3ZM7 - chain A; structure by X-ray diffraction, 3.30 A resolution.

== Chain A ==
Protein: DNA gyrase subunit B
Source organism: Mycobacterium tuberculosis
Notes: EC 5.99.1.3; fragment: n-terminal atpase region, residues 40-467
Reference sequence: I6WX66 (I6WX66_MYCTU); residues 1-428 here correspond to UniProt positions 40-467 (UniProt number = residue number + 39)
Amino-acid sequence (442 residues; row label = number of the first residue in the row; numbers below 1 keep their minus sign (Met-13 is residue -13)):
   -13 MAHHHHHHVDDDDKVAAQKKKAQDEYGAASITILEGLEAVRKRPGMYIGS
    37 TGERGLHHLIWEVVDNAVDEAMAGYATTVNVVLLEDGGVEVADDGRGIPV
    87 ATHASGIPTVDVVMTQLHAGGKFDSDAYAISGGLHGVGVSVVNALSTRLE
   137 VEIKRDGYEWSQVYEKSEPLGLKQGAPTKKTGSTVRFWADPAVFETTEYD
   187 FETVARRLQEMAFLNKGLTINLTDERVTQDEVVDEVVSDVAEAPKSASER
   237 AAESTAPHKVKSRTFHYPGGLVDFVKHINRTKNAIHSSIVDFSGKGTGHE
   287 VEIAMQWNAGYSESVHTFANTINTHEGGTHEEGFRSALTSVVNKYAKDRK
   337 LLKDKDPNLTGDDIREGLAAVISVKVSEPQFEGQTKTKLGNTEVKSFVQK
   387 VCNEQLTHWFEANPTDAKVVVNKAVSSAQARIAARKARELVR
Disordered / not traced: -13 to 15, 105-122, 214-245, 425-428
Sequence notes: expression tag (-13 to 0)
Ion coordination: Mg2+: Asn52 (together with AMP-PCP)
Residues lining bound ligands: AMP-PCP (ACP; phosphomethylphosphonic acid adenylate ester): Glu48, Asn52, Ala53, Asp55, Glu56, Asp79, Gly83, Ile84, Val99, Val123, Gly124, Val125, Ser169

== Summary ==
Ligands of chain A: AMP-PCP.
Chain A is DNA gyrase subunit B (Mycobacterium tuberculosis); the structure, CRYSTAL STRUCTURE OF THE ATPASE
REGION OF Mycobacterium tuberculosis GyrB WITH AMPPCP, was determined by X-ray diffraction together with 3ZKB
and 3ZKD from the same study.
